8WXB - chains Y and a of the 51 polymer chains in the assembly; structure by electron microscopy, 4.20 A resolution (low resolution: residue-level contacts below are approximate; hydrogen-bond / salt-bridge calls are withheld).

== Chain Y ==
Molecule: Carboxysome assembly protein CsoS2
From: Prochlorococcus sp. MED4
UniProt: Q7V2C8 (CSOS2_PROMP); residue numbers follow UniProt; this construct covers 1-765
Chain sequence (765 residues; each row starts with the number of its first residue):
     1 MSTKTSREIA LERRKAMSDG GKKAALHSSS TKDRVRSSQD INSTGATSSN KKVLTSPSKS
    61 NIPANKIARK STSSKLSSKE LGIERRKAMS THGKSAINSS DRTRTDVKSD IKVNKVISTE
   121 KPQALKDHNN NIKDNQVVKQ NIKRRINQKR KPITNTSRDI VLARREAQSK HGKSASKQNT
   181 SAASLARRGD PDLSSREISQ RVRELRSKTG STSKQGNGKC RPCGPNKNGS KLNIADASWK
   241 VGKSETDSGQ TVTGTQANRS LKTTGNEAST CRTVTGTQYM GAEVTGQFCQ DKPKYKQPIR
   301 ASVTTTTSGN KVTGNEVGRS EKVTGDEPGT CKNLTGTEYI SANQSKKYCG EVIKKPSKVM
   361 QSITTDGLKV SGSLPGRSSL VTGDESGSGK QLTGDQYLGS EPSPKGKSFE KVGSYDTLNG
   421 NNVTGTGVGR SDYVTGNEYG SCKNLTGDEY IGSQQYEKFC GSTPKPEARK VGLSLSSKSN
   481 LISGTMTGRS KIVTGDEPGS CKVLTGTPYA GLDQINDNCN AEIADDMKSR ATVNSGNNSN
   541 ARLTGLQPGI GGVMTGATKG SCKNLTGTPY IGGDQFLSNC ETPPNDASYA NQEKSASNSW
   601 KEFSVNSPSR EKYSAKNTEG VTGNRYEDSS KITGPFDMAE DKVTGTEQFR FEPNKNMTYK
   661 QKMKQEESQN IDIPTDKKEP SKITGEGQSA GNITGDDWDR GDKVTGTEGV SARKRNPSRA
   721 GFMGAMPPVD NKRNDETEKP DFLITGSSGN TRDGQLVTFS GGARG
Disordered / not traced: 1-233, 616-620, 644-682
Cystine bridges: C271-C289, C331-C349, C442-C460, C501-C519, C562-C580
Curated features (UniProtKB/Swiss-Prot):
  - region: D735 to G765 (C-terminal peptide)

== Chain a ==
Molecule: Major carboxysome shell protein CsoS1
From: Prochlorococcus sp. MED4
UniProt: Q7V2D1 (CSOS1_PROMP); residues 1-98 here correspond to UniProt positions 6-103 (UniProt number = residue number + 5)
Chain sequence (98 residues; row label = number of the first residue in the row):
     1 MGIALGMIET RGLVPAIEAA DAMTKAAEVR LIGREFVGGG YVTVLVRGET GAVNAAVRAG
    61 ADACERVGDG LVAAHIIARP HREVEPALGN GDFLGQKD
Disordered / not traced: 91-98

== Interface between chain Y and chain a ==
Pairs across the interface (29; chain Y residue first):
  G336(Y) with E18(a)
  K354(Y) with R66(a)
  K355(Y) with R66(a)
  P356(Y) with D62(a); R66(a)
  S357(Y) with D62(a)
  M360(Y) with R58(a)
  S373(Y) with A26(a)
  L374(Y) with R58(a)
  P375(Y) with G51(a); N54(a); A55(a); R58(a)
  G376(Y) with N54(a); R58(a)
  R377(Y) with R58(a)
  S378(Y) with R58(a)
  L380(Y) with A61(a); D62(a); A74(a)
  V381(Y) with V57(a); A61(a); A74(a)
  T382(Y) with A74(a); H75(a); I76(a)
  G383(Y) with H75(a)
  D384(Y) with N54(a)
  Y397(Y) with G51(a)
Other interface residues (no listed pair), chain Y (19 interface residues in all): T335
Other interface residues (no listed pair), chain a (16 interface residues in all): E65, V67, L71

== Summary ==
19 residues of chain Y and 16 residues of chain a are in contact.
Chain Y is Carboxysome assembly protein CsoS2 and chain a is Major carboxysome shell protein CsoS1, both from
Prochlorococcus sp. MED4; the structure, Cryo-EM structure of the alpha-carboxysome shell vertex from
Prochlorococcus MED4, was determined by electron microscopy.
